Entry 1NDO (X-ray diffraction, 2.25 A resolution); this record covers chains E and F of the 6 polymer chains in the assembly.

[Chain E]
Molecule: Naphthalene 1,2-dioxygenase
Source organism: Pseudomonas putida
Notes: EC 1.14.12.12
Reference sequence: P0A110 (NDOB_PSEPU); numbering as in UniProt (aligned over 1-449)
Sequence (449 residues; numbered 1 to 449; the number before each row is that of its first residue):
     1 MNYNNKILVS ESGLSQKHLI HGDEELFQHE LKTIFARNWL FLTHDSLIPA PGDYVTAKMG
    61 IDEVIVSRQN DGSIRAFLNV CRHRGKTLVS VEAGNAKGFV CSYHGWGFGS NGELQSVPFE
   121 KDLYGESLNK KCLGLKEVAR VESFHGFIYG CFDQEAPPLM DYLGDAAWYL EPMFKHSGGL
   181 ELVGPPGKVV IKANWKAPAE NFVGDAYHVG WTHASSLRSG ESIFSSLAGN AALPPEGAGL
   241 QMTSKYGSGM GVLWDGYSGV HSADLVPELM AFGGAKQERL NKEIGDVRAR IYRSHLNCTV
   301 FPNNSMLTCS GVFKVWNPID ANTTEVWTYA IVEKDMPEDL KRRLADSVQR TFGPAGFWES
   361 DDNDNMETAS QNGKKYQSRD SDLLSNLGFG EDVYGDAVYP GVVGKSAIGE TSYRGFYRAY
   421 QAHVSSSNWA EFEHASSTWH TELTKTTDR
Unresolved in the structure: 446-449
Curated features (UniProtKB/Swiss-Prot):
  - binding site ([2Fe-2S] cluster): Cys81, His83, Cys101, His104
  - binding site (Fe cation): His208, His213, Asp362
  - site: Phe352 (Important for enantioselectivity)
Ion coordination: 2Fe-2S cluster Fe: Cys81, His83, Cys101, His104; Fe ion: His208, His213, Asp362
Ligand contacts: 2Fe-2S cluster (FES): Cys81, His83, Arg84, Gly85, Lys86, Cys101, Tyr103, His104, Gly105, Trp106

[Chain F]
Molecule: Naphthalene 1,2-dioxygenase
Source organism: Pseudomonas putida
Notes: EC 1.14.12.12
Reference sequence: P0A112 (NDOC_PSEPU); residues 501-694 here correspond to UniProt positions 1-194 (UniProt number = residue number - 500)
Sequence (194 residues; row label = number of the first residue in the row):
   501 MMINIQEDKL VSAHDAEEIL RFFNCHDSAL QQEATTLLTQ EAHLLDIQAY RAWLEHCVGS
   561 EVQYQVISRE LRAASERRYK LNEAMNVYNE NFQQLKVRVE HQLDPQNWGN SPKLRFTRFI
   621 TNVQAAMDVN DKELLHIRSN VILHRARRGN QVDVFYAARE DKWKRGEGGV RKLVQRFVDY
   681 PERILQTHNL MVFL
Unresolved in the structure: 501

[Chain E / chain F interface]
Residue-residue contacts (91):
  Ser46(E) - Leu581(F)
  Leu47(E) - Tyr579(F)  hydrogen bond (backbone-side chain)
  Leu47(E) - Leu581(F)
  Pro49(E) - Leu581(F)
  Asp53(E) - Tyr579(F)
  Val91(E) - Leu571(F)
  Val91(E) - Arg572(F)
  Val91(E) - Ala573(F)
  Glu92(E) - Glu570(F)
  Glu92(E) - Leu571(F)  hydrogen bond (backbone-backbone)
  Glu92(E) - Arg683(F)  salt bridge
  Ala93(E) - Glu570(F)
  Ala93(E) - Leu571(F)
  Ala93(E) - Arg572(F)
  Ala93(E) - Tyr579(F)  hydrophobic
  Gly94(E) - Glu576(F)
  Gly94(E) - Tyr579(F)
  Asn95(E) - Glu576(F)  hydrogen bond (backbone-side chain)
  Asn95(E) - Arg578(F)  hydrogen bond
  Asn95(E) - Tyr579(F)
  Ala96(E) - Arg578(F)
  Val183(E) - Asn582(F)
  Gly184(E) - Asn582(F)
  Pro185(E) - Glu570(F)
  Pro185(E) - Asn582(F)
  Pro185(E) - Glu583(F)
  Pro185(E) - Ala584(F)
  Pro185(E) - Met585(F)
  Pro185(E) - Arg683(F)
  Pro186(E) - Met585(F)
  Pro186(E) - Arg683(F)  hydrogen bond (backbone-side chain)
  Gly187(E) - Met585(F)
  Lys188(E) - Arg683(F)
  Lys188(E) - Ile684(F)
  Lys188(E) - Leu685(F)  hydrogen bond (backbone-backbone)
  Val189(E) - Leu685(F)
  Val189(E) - His688(F)
  Val189(E) - Asn689(F)
  Val190(E) - Ile684(F)  hydrophobic
  Val190(E) - Leu685(F)  hydrogen bond (backbone-backbone)
  Val190(E) - Gln686(F)
  Val190(E) - His688(F)
  Ile191(E) - His688(F)
  Lys192(E) - His688(F)
  Trp211(E) - Trp608(F)  hydrogen bond (backbone-side chain)
  Thr212(E) - Trp608(F)
  Ala214(E) - Gln606(F)
  Ser215(E) - His601(F)  hydrogen bond
  Ser215(E) - Asp604(F)
  Ser215(E) - Asn607(F)
  Ser216(E) - His601(F)  hydrogen bond
  Arg218(E) - Asp604(F)  salt bridge
  Arg218(E) - Gln606(F)  hydrogen bond
  Ser219(E) - Val597(F)
  Ser219(E) - Glu600(F)
  Ser219(E) - His601(F)  hydrogen bond (side chain-backbone)
  Gly220(E) - Val597(F)
  Gly229(E) - Gln606(F)
  Asp264(E) - Gln594(F)  hydrogen bond
  Glu325(E) - Ile684(F)
  Arg342(E) - Asn582(F)
  Asp346(E) - Asn586(F)  hydrogen bond
  Asp346(E) - Asn589(F)  hydrogen bond
  Gln349(E) - Met585(F)
  Gln349(E) - Asn586(F)
  Arg350(E) - Asn589(F)  hydrogen bond (side chain-backbone)
  Arg350(E) - Glu590(F)  salt bridge
  Arg350(E) - Gln594(F)  hydrogen bond
  Arg350(E) - Arg598(F)  hydrogen bond (backbone-side chain)
  Pro354(E) - Met585(F)
  Pro354(E) - Leu685(F)  hydrophobic
  Pro354(E) - Asn689(F)
  Pro354(E) - Leu690(F)  hydrogen bond (backbone-backbone)
  Ala355(E) - Val587(F)  hydrophobic
  Ala355(E) - Tyr588(F)  hydrophobic
  Ala355(E) - Arg598(F)  hydrogen bond (backbone-side chain)
  Ala355(E) - Leu690(F)
  Ala355(E) - Met691(F)
  Gly356(E) - Met691(F)
  Phe357(E) - Val597(F)  hydrophobic
  Phe357(E) - His601(F)
  Phe357(E) - Met691(F)  hydrophobic
  Ser360(E) - Asn689(F)
  Ser360(E) - Met691(F)
  Asp361(E) - His601(F)  salt bridge
  Asn363(E) - His688(F)
  Asn363(E) - Asn689(F)  hydrogen bond
  Asp364(E) - Gly609(F)
  Asp364(E) - Arg647(F)  salt bridge
  Asp364(E) - Arg648(F)  salt bridge
  Glu367(E) - His688(F)  salt bridge
Other interface residues (no listed pair), chain E (46 interface residues in all): Val55, Lys97
Other interface residues (no listed pair), chain F (39 interface residues in all): Ser568, Arg569

[In short]
46 residues of chain E face 39 of chain F across their interface; the contacts include 21 hydrogen bonds and 7
salt bridges. Polar contacts include Glu92(E)-Arg683(F), Arg218(E)-Asp604(F) and Arg350(E)-Glu590(F). Bound to
chain E: 2Fe-2S cluster.
Chain E is Naphthalene 1,2-dioxygenase and chain F is Naphthalene 1,2-dioxygenase, both from Pseudomonas
putida; the structure, Naphthalene 1,2-dioxygenase, was determined by X-ray diffraction.
